8V7C - chains A and T of the 3 polymer chains in the assembly; structure by X-ray diffraction, 1.79 A resolution.

[Chain A]
Protein: DNA polymerase eta
Organism: Homo sapiens
Notes: EC 2.7.7.7
UniProt: Q9Y253 (POLH_HUMAN); residue numbers follow UniProt; this construct covers 1-432
Chain sequence (435 residues; each row starts with the number of its first residue; numbers below 1 keep their minus sign (Gly-2 is residue -2)):
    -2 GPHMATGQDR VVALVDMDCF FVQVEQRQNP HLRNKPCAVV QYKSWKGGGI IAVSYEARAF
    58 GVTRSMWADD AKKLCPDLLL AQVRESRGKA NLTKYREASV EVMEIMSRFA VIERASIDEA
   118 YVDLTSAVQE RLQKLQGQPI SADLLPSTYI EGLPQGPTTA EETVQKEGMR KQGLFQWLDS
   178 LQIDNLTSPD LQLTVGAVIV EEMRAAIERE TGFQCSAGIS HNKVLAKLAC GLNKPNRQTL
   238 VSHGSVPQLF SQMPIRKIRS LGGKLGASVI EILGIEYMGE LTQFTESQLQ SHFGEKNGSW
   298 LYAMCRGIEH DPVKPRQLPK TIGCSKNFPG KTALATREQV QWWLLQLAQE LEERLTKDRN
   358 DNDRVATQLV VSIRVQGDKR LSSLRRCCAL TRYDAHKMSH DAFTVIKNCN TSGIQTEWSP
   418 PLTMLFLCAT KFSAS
Disordered / not traced: 155-159
Construct notes: expression tag (-2 to 0)
Metal / ion sites: Ca2+: Asp13, Met14, Asp115 (together with Gemcitabine-TRIPHOSPHATE); K+: Asp13, Asp115, Glu116 (together with Gemcitabine-TRIPHOSPHATE) (shared with 1 residue of chain P)
Small-molecule neighbours: Gemcitabine-TRIPHOSPHATE (GTF; 2'-deoxy-2',2'-difluorocytidine 5'-(tetrahydrogen triphosphate)): Asp13, Met14, Asp15, Cys16, Phe17, Phe18, Ile48, Ala49, Tyr52, Arg55, Arg61, Ile114, Asp115, Glu116, Lys231
Swiss-Prot annotation at these positions:
  - binding site (Mg(2+)): Asp13, Met14, Asp115, Glu116
  - binding site (Mn(2+)): Asp13, Met14, Asp115, Glu116
  - binding site (a 2'-deoxyribonucleoside 5'-triphosphate): Arg61
  - natural variant: Val37 (deletion: In XPV), Leu75 (deletion: In XPV), Arg93 (R93P: In XPV), Arg111 (R111H: In XPV), Thr122 (T122P: In XPV), Gly153 (G153D: In a breast cancer sample), Thr191 (T191P: In XPV), Gly263 (G263V: In XPV), Val266 (V266D: In XPV), Gly295 (G295R: In XPV), Arg361 (R361S: In XPV)
  - mutagenesis: Tyr52 (Y52A/F: Reduces DNA polymerase activity; Y52E: Reduces DNA polymerase activity. Increases fidelity of replication and reduces translesion bypass), Arg61 (R61A: Reduces enzymatic activity by two-thirds), Ser62 (S62G: Increased DNA polymerase activity and translesion bypass compared to wild-type), Ala68 (A68S/V: Severe reduction in thymine dimer translesion bypass), Asn324 to Pro326 (Reduces binding to chromatin and to monoubiquitinated PCNA. Abolishes binding to monoubiquitinated PCNA; when associated with 705-E--H-713 Del)
From the paper describing this entry:
  - binding site for Gemcitabine-TRIPHOSPHATE: Phe18, Ala49

[Chain T]
Molecule: 12-nt DNA strand
Sequence (12 nucleotides; row label = number of the first residue in the row):
     1 CATGATGACG CT

[Interface between chain A and chain T]
Pairs across the interface - 43 pairs, chain A then chain T:
  Gln38(A) - DG4(T)  hydrogen bond to the sugar
  Gln38(A) - DA5(T)  sugar contact
  Tyr39(A) - DG4(T)  phosphate contact
  Tyr39(A) - DA5(T)  hydrogen bond to the phosphate
  Trp42(A) - DA2(T)  stacking on the base
  Gly46(A) - DT3(T)  base contact
  Ile47(A) - DT3(T)  base contact
  Ile48(A) - DT3(T)  base contact
  Ile48(A) - DG4(T)  base contact
  Arg61(A) - DT3(T)  base contact
  Ser62(A) - DT3(T)  base contact
  Trp64(A) - DA2(T)  phosphate contact
  Lys86(A) - DT6(T)  salt bridge to the phosphate
  Ala87(A) - DA5(T)  sugar contact
  Leu89(A) - DA5(T)  phosphate contact
  Leu89(A) - DT6(T)  phosphate contact
  Arg93(A) - DT6(T)  salt bridge to the phosphate
  Arg93(A) - DG7(T)  salt bridge to the phosphate
  Lys311(A) - DC9(T)  phosphate contact
  Arg313(A) - DA8(T)  salt bridge to the phosphate
  Arg313(A) - DC9(T)  salt bridge to the phosphate
  Pro316(A) - DA8(T)  phosphate contact
  Lys317(A) - DA8(T)  hydrogen bond to the phosphate
  Lys317(A) - DC9(T)  salt bridge to the phosphate
  Thr318(A) - DG7(T)  sugar contact
  Thr318(A) - DA8(T)  hydrogen bond to the phosphate
  Ile319(A) - DG7(T)  phosphate contact
  Gly320(A) - DT6(T)  sugar contact
  Gly320(A) - DG7(T)  hydrogen bond to the phosphate
  Cys321(A) - DT6(T)  phosphate contact
  Ser322(A) - DA5(T)  sugar contact
  Ser322(A) - DT6(T)  hydrogen bond to the phosphate
  Lys323(A) - DA5(T)  salt bridge to the phosphate
  Asn324(A) - DG4(T)  hydrogen bond to the phosphate
  Asn324(A) - DA5(T)  hydrogen bond to the phosphate
  Pro326(A) - DC1(T)  phosphate contact
  Pro326(A) - DA2(T)  sugar contact
  Pro326(A) - DG4(T)  phosphate contact
  Gly327(A) - DC1(T)  hydrogen bond to the phosphate
  Gly327(A) - DA2(T)  phosphate contact
  Thr329(A) - DA2(T)  base contact
  Arg351(A) - DT6(T)  salt bridge to the phosphate
  Arg351(A) - DG7(T)  salt bridge to the phosphate
Interface residues without a listed pair, chain A (31 interface residues in all): Arg111, Leu315, Glu347

[In short]
31 residues of chain A face 9 of chain T across their interface; the contacts include 9 hydrogen bonds, 9 salt
bridges and 1 aromatic stacking contact. Among the polar pairs are Gln38(A)-DG4(T), Tyr39(A)-DA5(T) and
Lys317(A)-DA8(T). Bound to chain A: Gemcitabine-TRIPHOSPHATE. The paper reports a binding site for
Gemcitabine-TRIPHOSPHATE at Phe18(A) and Ala49(A).
Here chain A is DNA polymerase eta (Homo sapiens) and chain T is a 12-nt DNA strand. Entry 8V7C (Human DNA
polymerase eta-DNA-dT primer gemCTP insertion ternary complex at pH7.0 (K+ MES) with 1 Ca2+ ...) was
determined by X-ray diffraction (same publication as 8V7A, 8V7B, 8V7D, 8V7E, 8V7F, 8V7G and 4 further
entries).
